Entry 8YN2 (electron microscopy, 2.66 A resolution); this record covers chains A and R of the 5 polymer chains in the assembly.

== Chain A ==
Protein: Engineered guanine nucleotide-binding protein G(q) subunit alpha
Organism: synthetic construct
Amino-acid sequence (246 residues; row label = number of the first residue in the row; note: 113 numbers in that range are skipped by the numbering (no residue carries them; nothing is unmodelled there)):
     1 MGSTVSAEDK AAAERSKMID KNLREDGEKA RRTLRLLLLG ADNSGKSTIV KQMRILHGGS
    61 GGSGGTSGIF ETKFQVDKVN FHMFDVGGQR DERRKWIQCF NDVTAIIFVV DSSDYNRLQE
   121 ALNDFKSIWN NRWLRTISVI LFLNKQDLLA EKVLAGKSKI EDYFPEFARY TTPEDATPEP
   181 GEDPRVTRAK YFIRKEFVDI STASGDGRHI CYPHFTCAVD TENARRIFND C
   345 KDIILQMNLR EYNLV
Unresolved in the structure: 1-4, 55-67

== Chain R ==
Protein: Histamine H1 receptor
Organism: Homo sapiens
UniProt: P35367 (HRH1_HUMAN); residues 1-487 carry their UniProt numbers (487 of 663 residues fall inside the UniProt entry; the rest is not from it)
Amino-acid sequence (716 residues; row label = number of the first residue in the row; numbers below 1 keep their minus sign (Asp-52 is residue -52)):
   -52 DYKDDDDHHH HHHHHGQPGN GSAFLLAPNG SHAPDHNVTQ QRDEENLYFQ GVDMSLPNSS
     8 CLLEDKMCEG NKTTMASPQL MPLVVVLSTI CLVTVGLNLL VLYAVRSERK LHTVGNLYIV
    68 SLSVADLIVG AVVMPMNILY LLMSKWSLGR PLCLFWLSMD YVASTASIFS VFILCIDRYR
   128 SVQQPLRYLK YRTKTRASAT ILGAWFLSFL WVIPILGWNH FMQQTSVRRE DKCETDFYDV
   188 TWFKVMTAII NFYLPTLLML WFYAKIYKAV RQHCQHRELI NRSLPSFSEI KLRPENPKGD
   248 AKKPGKESPW EVLKRKPKDA GGGSVLKSPS QTPKEMKSPV VFSQEDDREV DKLYCFPLDI
   308 VHMQAAAEGS SRDYVAVNRS HGQLKTDEQG LNTHGASEIS EDQMLGDSQS FSRTDSDTTT
   368 ETAPGKGKLR SGSNTGLDYI KFTWKRLRSH SRQYVSGLHM NRERKAAKQL GFIMAAFILC
   428 WIPYFIFFMV IAFCKNCCNE HLHMFTIWLG YINSTLNPLI YPLCNENFKK TFKRILHIRS
   488 AAAGSSGGGG SGGGGSSGVF TLEDFVGDWE QTAAYNLDQV LEQGGVSSLL QNLAVSVTPI
   548 QRIVRSGENA LKIDIHVIIP YEGLSADQMA QIEEVFKVVY PVDDHHFKVI LPYGTLVIDG
   608 VTPNMLNYFG RPYEGIAVFD GKKITVTGTL WNGNKIIDER LITPDGSMLF RVTINS
Unresolved in the structure: -52 to 27, 170-173, 226-407, 486-663
Construct notes: expression tag (-52 to 0)
Disulfides: Cys100-Cys180, Cys441-Cys444
Residues lining bound ligands: histamine (HSM): Asp107, Tyr108, Ser111, Thr112, Trp158, Asn198, Trp428, Tyr431, Phe432, Phe435, Ile454, Tyr458
UniProt features mapped onto this chain:
  - region (Important for agonist binding): Asp107 to Thr112, Phe424 to Trp428
  - binding site (histamine): Asp107, Thr112, Asn198, Tyr431
  - modified residue: Thr140 (Phosphothreonine), Thr142 (Phosphothreonine), Ser230 (Phosphoserine), Thr279 (Phosphothreonine), Ser344 (Phosphoserine), Ser347 (Phosphoserine), Ser380 (Phosphoserine), Ser396 (Phosphoserine), Ser398 (Phosphoserine)
  - glycosylation (N-linked (GlcNAc...) asparagine): Asn5, Asn18

== Chain A / chain R interface ==
Contacting residue pairs - 40 pairs, chain A then chain R:
  Arg31(A) with Lys141(R)
  Arg32(A) with Lys137(R)
  Leu34(A) with Leu133(R), hydrophobic; Leu136(R), hydrophobic
  Lys78(A) with Lys137(R)
  Ile210(A) with Arg224(R)
  Tyr212(A) with Arg224(R), hydrogen bond
  Phe228(A) with Leu133(R)
  Cys231(A) with Leu133(R)
  Lys345(A) with Pro132(R); Leu133(R)
  Asp346(A) with His220(R); His223(R), salt bridge; Arg224(R)
  Ile348(A) with Pro132(R), hydrophobic; Leu133(R), hydrophobic
  Leu349(A) with Val129(R); Pro132(R), hydrophobic; His220(R)
  Gln350(A) with His220(R), hydrogen bond; Arg224(R), hydrogen bond
  Asn352(A) with Ser128(R), hydrogen bond (side chain-backbone); Arg139(R)
  Leu353(A) with Val129(R), hydrophobic; Val217(R), hydrophobic; His220(R)
  Glu355(A) with Arg139(R), salt bridge; Asn472(R)
  Tyr356(A) with Arg125(R); Ser128(R), hydrogen bond; Arg139(R), hydrogen bond; Gln416(R)
  Asn357(A) with Lys412(R); Gln416(R), hydrogen bond; Cys471(R)
  Leu358(A) with Ile213(R), hydrophobic; Val217(R); Ala413(R); Leu417(R), hydrophobic
  Val359(A) with Lys412(R)
Other interface residues (no listed pair), chain A (25 interface residues in all): Glu28, Asp77, Val79, Phe81, Gly207
Other interface residues (no listed pair), chain R (25 interface residues in all): Val61, Asp124, Arg134, Thr142, Cys221

== Overview ==
Chain A and chain R each contribute 25 residues to their interface, with 7 hydrogen bonds and 2 salt bridges.
Polar pairs include Asp346(A)-His223(R), Glu355(A)-Arg139(R) and Tyr212(A)-Arg224(R). Ligands of chain R:
histamine. UniProt lists 4 histamine-binding residues on chain R.
Here chain A is Engineered guanine nucleotide-binding protein G(q) subunit alpha (synthetic construct) and
chain R is Histamine H1 receptor (Homo sapiens). Entry 8YN2 (Cryo-EM structure of histamine H1 receptor in
complex with histamine and miniGq) was determined by electron microscopy together with 8YN3, 8YN4, 8YN5, 8YN6,
8YN7, 8YN8, 8YN9 and 8YNA from the same study.
